2VAY - chains A and B; structure by X-ray diffraction, 1.94 A resolution.

== Chain A ==
Protein: Calmodulin
From: Homo sapiens
UniProtKB: P62158 (CALM_HUMAN); numbering as in UniProt (aligned over 3-148)
Sequence (146 residues; each row starts with the number of its first residue):
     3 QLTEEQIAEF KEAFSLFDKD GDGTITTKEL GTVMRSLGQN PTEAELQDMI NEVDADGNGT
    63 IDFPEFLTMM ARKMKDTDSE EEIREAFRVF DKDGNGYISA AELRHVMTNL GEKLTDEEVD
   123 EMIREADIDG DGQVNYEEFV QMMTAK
Metal / ion sites: Ca2+ site 1: Asp20, Asp22, Asp24, Thr26, Glu31; Ca2+ site 2: Asp56, Asp58, Asn60, Thr62, Glu67; Ca2+ site 3: Asp93, Asp95, Asn97, Tyr99, Glu104; Ca2+ site 4: Asp129, Asp131, Asp133, Gln135, Glu140
Reported in the primary citation:
  - conformationally variable residues: Met109, Met124, Met144, Met145
  - Ca2+ coordination: Glu104, Glu140 (citing earlier work)

== Chain B ==
Protein: Voltage-dependent L-type calcium channel subunit alpha-1S
UniProtKB: Q13698 (CAC1S_HUMAN); numbering as in UniProt (aligned over 1522-1542)
Sequence (21 residues; numbered 1522 to 1542; the number before each row is that of its first residue):
  1522 KFYATFLIQE HFRKFMKRQE E
Differences from the reference sequence: conflict His1532 (Asp in Q13698)
UniProt features mapped onto this chain:
  - region: Lys1522 to Glu1542 (Interaction with calmodulin)
Reported in the primary citation:
  - mutagenesis - H1532D: abolished binding to Calmodulin (chain A)
  - mutagenesis - H1532Y: increased binding to Calmodulin (chain A)
  - mutagenesis - H1532Y/M1537K, H1532Y/M1537K/Q1540K: increased binding to Ca2+

== Chain A / chain B interface ==
Residue-residue contacts (48):
  Glu11(A) with Glu1531(B); Arg1534(B), salt bridge
  Phe12(A) with Phe1527(B), hydrophobic
  Glu14(A) with Arg1534(B), salt bridge
  Ala15(A) with Gln1530(B)
  Phe19(A) with Phe1523(B), hydrophobic; Thr1526(B)
  Leu32(A) with Phe1523(B), hydrophobic
  Met36(A) with Lys1522(B)
  Leu39(A) with Thr1526(B)
  Gln41(A) with Lys1522(B)
  Ile63(A) with Phe1523(B), hydrophobic
  Phe68(A) with Phe1523(B), hydrophobic
  Met71(A) with Phe1523(B), hydrophobic
  Met72(A) with Tyr1524(B), hydrophobic; Phe1527(B), hydrophobic
  Lys75(A) with Tyr1524(B)
  Met76(A) with Tyr1524(B); Phe1527(B), hydrophobic
  Glu84(A) with Tyr1524(B); Ala1525(B); Leu1528(B)
  Glu87(A) with Lys1522(B), salt bridge; Ala1525(B)
  Ala88(A) with Ala1525(B); Ile1529(B), hydrophobic
  Val91(A) with Ile1529(B), hydrophobic
  Phe92(A) with Ile1529(B), hydrophobic
  Met109(A) with Ile1529(B), hydrophobic; Phe1533(B), hydrophobic
  Leu112(A) with Ile1529(B), hydrophobic; Gln1530(B), hydrogen bond (backbone-side chain)
  Glu114(A) with Phe1533(B)
  Lys115(A) with Phe1533(B)
  Leu116(A) with Phe1533(B), hydrophobic
  Glu120(A) with Phe1536(B); Met1537(B)
  Glu123(A) with Phe1536(B)
  Met124(A) with His1532(B); Phe1536(B), hydrophobic
  Glu127(A) with Phe1536(B); Arg1539(B), salt bridge
  Met144(A) with His1532(B)
  Met145(A) with Leu1528(B); His1532(B)
  Ala147(A) with Lys1535(B)
  Lys148(A) with Lys1535(B); Arg1539(B)
Also at the interface, not in a pair above, chain A (39 interface residues in all): Leu18, Ile27, Met51, Val55, Ile85, Val108
Also at the interface, not in a pair above, chain B (18 interface residues in all): Gln1540
The authors on this interface:
  - specific contacts: Met124(A)-His1532(B), Glu127(A)-Arg1539(B) (salt bridge), Met144(A)-His1532(B), Met145(A)-His1532(B)
  - interface residues, chain B: His1532(B)

== Overview ==
39 residues of chain A and 18 residues of chain B are in contact, with 1 hydrogen bond and 4 salt bridges.
Among the polar pairs are Glu11(A)-Arg1534(B), Glu14(A)-Arg1534(B) and Glu87(A)-Lys1522(B). The paper
describes contacts between Met124(A) and His1532(B), Met144(A) and His1532(B) and Met145(A) and His1532(B); a
salt bridge between Glu127(A) and Arg1539(B). From the paper: H1532Y/M1537K and H1532Y/M1537K/Q1540K of chain
B increase binding to Ca2+; the interface residue His1532(B); 4 substitutions were tested in all.
Chain A is Calmodulin (Homo sapiens) and chain B is Voltage-dependent L-type calcium channel subunit alpha-1S;
the structure, Calmodulin complexed with CaV1.1 IQ peptide, was determined by X-ray diffraction.
